PDB entry 9BLT | electron microscopy, 3.38 A resolution | chains A and D of the 4 polymer chains in the assembly

# Chain A
Molecule: Stress-70 protein, mitochondrial
Source organism: Homo sapiens
UniProt: P38646 (GRP75_HUMAN); residue numbers follow UniProt; this construct covers 47-639
Amino-acid sequence (594 residues; numbered 46 to 639; the number before each row is that of its first residue):
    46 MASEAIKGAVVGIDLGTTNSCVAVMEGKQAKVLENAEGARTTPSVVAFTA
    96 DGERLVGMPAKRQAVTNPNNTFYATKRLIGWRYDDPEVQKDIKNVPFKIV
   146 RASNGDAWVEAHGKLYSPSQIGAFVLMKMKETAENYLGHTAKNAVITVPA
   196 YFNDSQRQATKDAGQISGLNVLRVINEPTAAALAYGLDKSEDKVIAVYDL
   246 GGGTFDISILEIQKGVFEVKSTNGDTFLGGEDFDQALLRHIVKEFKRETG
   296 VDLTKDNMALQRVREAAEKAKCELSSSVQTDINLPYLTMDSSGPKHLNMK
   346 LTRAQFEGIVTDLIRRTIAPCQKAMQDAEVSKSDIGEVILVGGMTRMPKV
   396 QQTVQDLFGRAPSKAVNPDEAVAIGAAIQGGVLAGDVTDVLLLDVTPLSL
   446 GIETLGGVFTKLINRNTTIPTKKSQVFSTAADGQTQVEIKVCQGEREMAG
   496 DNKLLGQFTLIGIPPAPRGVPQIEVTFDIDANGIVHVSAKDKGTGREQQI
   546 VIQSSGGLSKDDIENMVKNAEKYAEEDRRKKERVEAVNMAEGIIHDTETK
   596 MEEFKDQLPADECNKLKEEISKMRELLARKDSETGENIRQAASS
Differences from the reference sequence: initiating methionine (46); engineered mutation W126 (Arg in P38646)
Curated features (UniProtKB/Swiss-Prot):
  - region: V432 to T441 (Interdomain linker)
  - binding site (ADP): T63, N64, E313, K316, S320, G388, R391
  - modified residue: K76 (N6-acetyllysine), T87 (Phosphothreonine), K135 (N6-acetyllysine), K138 (N6-acetyllysine), K143 (N6-acetyllysine), K206 (N6-acetyllysine), K234 (N6-acetyllysine), K288 (N6-acetyllysine), K300 (N6-acetyllysine), K368 (N6-succinyllysine), K394 (N6-succinyllysine), S408 (Phosphoserine), R513 (Omega-N-methylarginine), K567 (N6-acetyllysine), K600 (N6-acetyllysine), K610 (N6-succinyllysine), K612 (N6-acetyllysine)
  - natural variant: W126 (R126W: In EVPLS; this construct carries the variant), Y128 (Y128C: In EVPLS), S212 (S212P: In SIDBA4; uncertain significance), G388 (G388S: In SIDBA4; uncertain significance), E415 (E415K: In SIDBA4; uncertain significance), I458 to N459 (deletion: In SIDBA4)
  - mutagenesis: T441 (T441A: No effect on interaction with UBXN2A), P442 (P442A: Abolishes interaction with UBXN2A), G489 (G489E: Significant loss of interaction with FXN and ISCU. Significant increase in interaction with NFS1), K555 (K555A: Reduces interaction with UBXN2A), I558 (I558A: Abolishes interaction with UBXN2A)
What the authors report for this chain:
  - disease-associated variants - R126W: decreased catalytic activity (citing earlier work)

# Chain D
Molecule: Substrate peptide
Source organism: Homo sapiens
Amino-acid sequence (7 residues; row label = number of the first residue in the row):
   435 VLLLDVT

# How chain A and chain D interact
Contacting residue pairs - 24 pairs, chain A then chain D:
  I447(A) - L437(D)  hydrophobic
  E448(A) - L436(D)
  T449(A) - L437(D)
  L450(A) - L436(D)
  L450(A) - L437(D)  hydrogen bond (backbone-backbone)
  L450(A) - L438(D)  hydrophobic
  Q470(A) - D439(D)
  V471(A) - V440(D)
  F472(A) - L437(D)  hydrophobic
  F472(A) - L438(D)
  F472(A) - D439(D)
  F472(A) - V440(D)  hydrophobic
  S473(A) - L437(D)
  S473(A) - L438(D)
  S473(A) - V440(D)
  T474(A) - L438(D)
  A475(A) - L436(D)
  A475(A) - L438(D)
  Q479(A) - V435(D)
  Q481(A) - V435(D)
  V482(A) - L437(D)  hydrophobic
  E483(A) - V435(D)  hydrogen bond (backbone-backbone)
  I484(A) - L437(D)  hydrophobic
  V520(A) - L437(D)  hydrophobic
Interface residues without a listed pair, chain A (17 interface residues in all): R513

# In short
17 residues of chain A face 6 of chain D across their interface; the contacts include 2 hydrogen bonds. The
backbones hydrogen-bond at L450(A)-L437(D) and E483(A)-V435(D). Curated annotation (UniProt) lists 7
ADP-binding residues and 5 mutagenesis sites on chain A. From the paper: R126W of chain A reduces catalytic
activity.
Chain A is Stress-70 protein, mitochondrial and chain D is Substrate peptide, both from Homo sapiens; the
structure, Structure of the human mitochondrial Hsp70 (mortalin; R126W mutant) bound to nucleotide exchange
factor GrpEL1 (Y173A ..., was determined by electron microscopy together with 9BLS and 9BLU from the same
study.
